PDB entry 6SRV | X-ray diffraction, 2.40 A resolution | chains HHH and LLL

[Chain HHH]
Name: Fab C0021144 heavy chain (IgG1)
Organism: Homo sapiens
Notes: antibody fragment or engineered binder
Sequence (233 residues; each row starts with the number of its first residue; a row labelled like 82A-82C holds insertion residues (82A, then the next letters in order); numbers below 1 keep their minus sign (Gly-3 is residue -3)):
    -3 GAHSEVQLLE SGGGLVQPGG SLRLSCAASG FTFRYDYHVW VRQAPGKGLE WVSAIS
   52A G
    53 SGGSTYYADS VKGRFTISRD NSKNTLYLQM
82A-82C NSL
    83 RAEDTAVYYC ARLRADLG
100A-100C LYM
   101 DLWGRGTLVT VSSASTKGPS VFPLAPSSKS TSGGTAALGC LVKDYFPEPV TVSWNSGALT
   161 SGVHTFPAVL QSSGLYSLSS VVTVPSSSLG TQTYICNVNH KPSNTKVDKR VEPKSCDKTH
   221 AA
Not modelled in the structure: -3 to 0, 218-222
Disulfides: Cys22-Cys92, Cys140-Cys196

[Chain LLL]
Name: Fab C0021144 light chain (IgG1)
Organism: Homo sapiens
Notes: antibody fragment or engineered binder
Sequence (220 residues; row label = number of the first residue in the row; a row labelled like 27A-27B holds insertion residues (27A, then the next letters in order); numbers below 1 keep their minus sign (Gly-2 is residue -2)):
    -2 GVHSQSVLTQ PPSVSAAPGQ KVTVSCSGSS
27A-27B SN
    28 IGNHHVSWYQ QLPGTAPKLL IYDTTVLSSG VPDRFSGSKS GTSATLGITG LQTGDEADYY
    88 CGTWDELT
95A-95B SN
    96 LVFGGGTKLT VLGQPKAAPS VTLFPPSSEE LQANKATLVC LISDFYPGAV TVAWKADSSP
   156 VKAGVETTTP SKQSNNKYAA SSYLSLTPEQ WKSHRSYSCQ VTHEGSTVEK TVAPTECS
Not modelled in the structure: -2 to 1, 212-213
Disulfides: Cys23-Cys88, Cys135-Cys194

[How chain HHH and chain LLL interact]
Residue-residue contacts (76; chain HHH residue first):
  Gln39(HHH) with Gln38(LLL), hydrogen bond; Tyr87(LLL), hydrogen bond
  Lys43(HHH) with Tyr87(LLL)
  Gly44(HHH) with Tyr87(LLL)
  Leu45(HHH) with Gln2(LLL), hydrogen bond (backbone-backbone); Pro44(LLL), hydrophobic; Tyr87(LLL); Phe98(LLL)
  Glu46(HHH) with Gln2(LLL)
  Trp47(HHH) with Gln2(LLL), hydrogen bond (backbone-side chain); Asn95B(LLL); Leu96(LLL); Phe98(LLL)
  Tyr91(HHH) with Gln38(LLL); Thr42(LLL); Ala43(LLL), hydrophobic; Pro44(LLL)
  Leu95(HHH) with Leu96(LLL), hydrophobic
  Asp98(HHH) with Asp50(LLL)
  Leu99(HHH) with His32(LLL); Asp50(LLL), hydrogen bond (backbone-side chain)
  Gly100(HHH) with His32(LLL); Asp50(LLL), hydrogen bond (backbone-side chain)
  Leu100A(HHH) with Ser34(LLL), hydrogen bond (backbone-side chain); Trp91(LLL), hydrophobic; Leu96(LLL), hydrophobic
  Tyr100B(HHH) with Ser34(LLL); Tyr36(LLL); Leu46(LLL), hydrophobic; Tyr49(LLL), hydrophobic
  Met100C(HHH) with Tyr36(LLL), hydrogen bond (backbone-side chain); Leu46(LLL); Phe98(LLL), hydrophobic
  Asp101(HHH) with Leu46(LLL)
  Trp103(HHH) with Pro44(LLL)
  Gly104(HHH) with Ala43(LLL)
  Phe122(HHH) with Ser122(LLL); Glu124(LLL); Glu125(LLL)
  Pro123(HHH) with Ser122(LLL); Glu124(LLL)
  Leu124(HHH) with Phe119(LLL)
  Ala125(HHH) with Phe119(LLL)
  Ala137(HHH) with Phe119(LLL)
  Leu141(HHH) with Thr132(LLL); Tyr178(LLL), hydrophobic
  Lys143(HHH) with Glu125(LLL), salt bridge; Lys130(LLL); Thr132(LLL)
  His164(HHH) with Ser138(LLL); Gln168(LLL), hydrogen bond; Ala174(LLL)
  Phe166(HHH) with Leu136(LLL), hydrophobic; Ile137(LLL); Ala175(LLL); Ser176(LLL)
  Pro167(HHH) with Thr163(LLL); Ser166(LLL); Ser176(LLL), hydrogen bond (backbone-side chain)
  Ala168(HHH) with Thr163(LLL)
  Val169(HHH) with Glu161(LLL); Thr163(LLL); Tyr178(LLL), hydrophobic
  Gln171(HHH) with Glu161(LLL)
  Ser172(HHH) with Glu161(LLL), hydrogen bond
  Ser177(HHH) with Tyr178(LLL)
  Leu178(HHH) with Tyr178(LLL)
  Ser179(HHH) with Val134(LLL); Leu136(LLL); Tyr178(LLL), hydrogen bond
  Val181(HHH) with Phe119(LLL), hydrophobic; Leu136(LLL), hydrophobic
  Lys209(HHH) with Glu124(LLL), salt bridge
  Lys214(HHH) with Pro120(LLL)
  Cys216(HHH) with Glu211(LLL)
  Asp217(HHH) with Thr210(LLL)
Also at the interface, not in a pair above, chain HHH (49 interface residues in all): Val35, Val37, Ala60, Arg105, Val121, Pro126, Ser128, Leu138, Gly139, Leu170
Also at the interface, not in a pair above, chain LLL (40 interface residues in all): Ser95A, Thr117, Thr162

[In short]
49 residues of chain HHH and 40 residues of chain LLL are in contact, with 12 hydrogen bonds and 2 salt
bridges. Polar pairs include Lys143(HHH)-Glu125(LLL), Lys209(HHH)-Glu124(LLL) and Gln39(HHH)-Gln38(LLL).
Chain HHH is Fab C0021144 heavy chain (IgG1) and chain LLL is Fab C0021144 light chain (IgG1), both from Homo
sapiens; the structure, Structure of the arginase-2-inhibitory human antigen-binding fragment Fab C0021144,
was determined by X-ray diffraction (same publication as 6SRX, 6SS2 and 6TUL).
